8ASV - chains B and C of the 10 polymer chains in the assembly; structure by electron microscopy, 4.35 A resolution (low resolution: residue-level contacts below are approximate; hydrogen-bond / salt-bridge calls are withheld).

# Chain B
Protein: Elongator complex protein 2
Organism: Saccharomyces cerevisiae
Reference sequence: P42935 (ELP2_YEAST); residue numbers follow UniProt; this construct covers 1-788
Amino-acid sequence (788 residues; row label = number of the first residue in the row):
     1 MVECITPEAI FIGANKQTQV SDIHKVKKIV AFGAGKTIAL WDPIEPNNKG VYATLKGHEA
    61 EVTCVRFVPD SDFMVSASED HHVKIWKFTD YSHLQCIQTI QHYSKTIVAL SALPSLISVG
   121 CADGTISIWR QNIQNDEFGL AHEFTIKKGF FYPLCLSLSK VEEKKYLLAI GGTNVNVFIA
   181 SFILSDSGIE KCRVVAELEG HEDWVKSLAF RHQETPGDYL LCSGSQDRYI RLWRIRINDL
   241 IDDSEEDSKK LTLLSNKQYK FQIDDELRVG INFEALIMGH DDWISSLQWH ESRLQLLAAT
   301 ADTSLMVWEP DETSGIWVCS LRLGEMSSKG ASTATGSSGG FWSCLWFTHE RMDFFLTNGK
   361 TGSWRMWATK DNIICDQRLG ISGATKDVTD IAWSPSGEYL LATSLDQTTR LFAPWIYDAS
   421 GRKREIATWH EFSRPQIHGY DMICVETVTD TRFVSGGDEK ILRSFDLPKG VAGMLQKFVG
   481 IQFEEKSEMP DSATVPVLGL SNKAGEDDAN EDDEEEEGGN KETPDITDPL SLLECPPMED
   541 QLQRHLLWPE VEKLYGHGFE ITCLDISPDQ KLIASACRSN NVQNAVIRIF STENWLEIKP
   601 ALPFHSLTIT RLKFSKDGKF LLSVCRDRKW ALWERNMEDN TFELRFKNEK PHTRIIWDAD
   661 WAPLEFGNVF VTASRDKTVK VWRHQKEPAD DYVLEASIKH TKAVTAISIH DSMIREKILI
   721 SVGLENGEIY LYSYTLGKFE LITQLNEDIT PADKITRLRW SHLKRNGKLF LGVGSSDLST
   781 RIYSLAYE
Disordered / not traced: 1-2
UniProt features mapped onto this chain:
  - modified residue: S492 (Phosphoserine)

# Chain C
Protein: Elongator complex protein 3
Organism: Saccharomyces cerevisiae
Notes: EC 2.3.1.-
Reference sequence: Q02908 (ELP3_YEAST); numbering as in UniProt (aligned over 1-557)
Amino-acid sequence (557 residues; numbered 1 to 557; the number before each row is that of its first residue):
     1 MARHGKGPKT NKKKLAPEKE RFIQCCADIT LELTDSLTSG TTREINLNGL ITKYSKKYKL
    61 KQQPRLTDII NSIPDQYKKY LLPKLKAKPV RTASGIAVVA VMCKPHRCPH IAYTGNICVY
   121 CPGGPDSDFE YSTQSYTGYE PTSMRAIRAR YDPYEQARGR VEQLKQLGHS IDKVEYVLMG
   181 GTFMSLPKEY REDFIVKLHN ALSGFNGNDI DEAILYSQQS LTKCVGITIE TRPDYCTQTH
   241 LDDMLKYGCT RLEIGVQSLY EDVARDTNRG HTVRSVCETF AVSKDAGYKV VSHMMPDLPN
   301 VGMERDIEQF KEYFENPDFR TDGLKIYPTL VIRGTGLYEL WKTGRYKSYS ANALVDLVAR
   361 ILALVPPWTR IYRVQRDIPM PLVTSGVDNG NLRELALARM KDLGTTCRDV RTREVGIQEV
   421 HHKVQPDQVE LIRRDYYANG GWETFLSYED PKKDILIGLL RLRKASKKYT YRKEFTSQRT
   481 SIVRELHVYG SVVPLHSRDP RKFQHQGFGT LLMEEAERIA KEEHGSEKIS VISGVGVRNY
   541 YGKLGYELDG PYMSKRI
Disordered / not traced: 1-93
Bound ions: 4Fe-4S cluster Fe: C108, C118, C121
Residues lining bound ligands: 4Fe-4S cluster (SF4): C108, H110, I117, C118, Y120, C121, Q134, G181, R232, R269
UniProt features mapped onto this chain:
  - binding site ([4Fe-4S] cluster): C108, C118, C121
  - binding site (acetyl-CoA): K173, E485 to V488, F508 to T510, Y541
  - cross-link: K453 (Glycyl lysine isopeptide (Lys-Gly) (interchain with G-Cter in ubiquitin))
Reported in the primary citation:
  - mutagenesis - W341A/K342A: unchanged catalytic activity
  - catalytic residues: K325, Y327 (proposed by the authors, not directly observed)

# Interface between chain B and chain C
Contacting residue pairs (34):
  Q17(B) with N206(C)
  E79(B) with N208(C)
  K105(B) with E212(C)
  V108(B) with Y216(C)
  A122(B) with Y216(C)
  F150(B) with Q219(C); N539(C)
  Y152(B) with L215(C); Y216(C); Q219(C)
  P153(B) with Y216(C)
  W204(B) with S203(C); Y216(C); Q219(C); S220(C)
  R228(B) with E162(C); K165(C)
  D282(B) with R158(C)
  W283(B) with R158(C); A201(C)
  K329(B) with E155(C)
  A331(B) with R150(C)
  S332(B) with R148(C)
  W342(B) with Y154(C); N206(C)
  Q407(B) with R150(C)
  H438(B) with R150(C)
  G439(B) with Y131(C); R150(C)
  Y440(B) with E130(C); Y131(C)
  E459(B) with E130(C)
  L498(B) with R148(C)
  G558(B) with R107(C)
Also at the interface, not in a pair above, chain B (37 interface residues in all): H81, G149, L154, T173, D203, K206, Q226, A301, A334, S338, I437, K460, V497, F559
Also at the interface, not in a pair above, chain C (26 interface residues in all): P125, L202, G204, F205, D209, L221

# In short
The interface between chain B and chain C involves 37 residues on one side and 26 on the other. Bound to chain
C: 4Fe-4S cluster. From UniProt: 3 [4Fe-4S] cluster-binding residues and 9 acetyl-CoA-binding residues on
chain C. The paper reports catalytic residues K325(C) and Y327(C); W341A/K342A of chain C leave catalytic
activity unchanged.
Chain B is Elongator complex protein 2 and chain C is Elongator complex protein 3, both from Saccharomyces
cerevisiae; the structure, Cryo-EM structure of yeast Elongator complex, was determined by electron microscopy
(same publication as 8ASW, 8AT6 and 8AVG).
